5JEM - chains A and B of the 4 polymer chains in the assembly; structure by X-ray diffraction, 2.50 A resolution.

== Chain A (and B) ==
Name: Interferon regulatory factor 3
From: Homo sapiens
Notes: chain B of this document is another copy of the same molecule, construct and numbering; everything in this record applies to it too
UniProt: Q14653 (IRF3_HUMAN); residues 189-398 here = UniProt positions 189-398
Sequence (213 residues; row label = number of the first residue in the row):
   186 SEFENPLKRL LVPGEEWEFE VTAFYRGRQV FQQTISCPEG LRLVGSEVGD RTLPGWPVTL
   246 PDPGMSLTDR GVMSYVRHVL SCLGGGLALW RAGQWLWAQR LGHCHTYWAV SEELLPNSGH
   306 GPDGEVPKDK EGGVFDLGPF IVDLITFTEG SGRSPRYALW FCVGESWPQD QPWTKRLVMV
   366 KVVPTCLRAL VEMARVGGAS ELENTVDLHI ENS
Disordered / not traced: 186-195
Sequence notes: expression tag (186-188); conflict Glu386 (Ser in Q14653), Glu396 (Ser in Q14653)
Swiss-Prot annotation at these positions:
  - modified residue: Thr237 (Phosphothreonine), Thr244 (Phosphothreonine), Thr253 (Phosphothreonine), Lys366 (N6-acetyllysine), Ser385 (Phosphoserine), Ser398 (Phosphoserine)
  - cross-link (Glycyl lysine isopeptide (Lys-Gly)): Lys193 (interchain with G-Cter in ISG15), Lys360 (interchain with G-Cter in ISG15), Lys366 (interchain with G-Cter in ISG15)
From the paper describing this entry:
  - self-association interface (contacts with another copy of this molecule); pairs are residue here / residue on that copy: Arg211-Glu388 (salt bridge), Thr253-Arg380, Arg285-Glu396, Glu297-Lys360 (salt bridge), Arg213, Thr253, Leu299, Leu300, Asn302, Pro357, Trp358, Thr359, Leu387, Val391, Leu393, Ile395
  - contacts within the chain: Arg380-Glu386
  - post-translational modification sites: Thr253 (citing earlier work)
  - conformationally variable residues (loop rearrangement): Gly249 to Asp254
  - disease-associated variants - R285Q: decreased signaling (citing earlier work)
  - mutagenesis - R285D: abolished signaling in response to Newcastle disease virus (citing earlier work)

== Interface between chain A and chain B ==
Pairs across the interface (72; chain A residue first):
  Arg211(A) - Leu299(B)
  Arg211(A) - Glu388(B)  salt bridge
  Gly212(A) - Leu299(B)
  Arg213(A) - Leu299(B)
  Thr253(A) - Arg380(B)  hydrogen bond
  Asp254(A) - Arg380(B)
  Asp254(A) - Ser385(B)  hydrogen bond
  Asp254(A) - Glu386(B)  hydrogen bond (side chain-backbone)
  Arg255(A) - Val381(B)  hydrogen bond (side chain-backbone)
  Gly256(A) - Ser385(B)
  Gly256(A) - Leu387(B)
  Val257(A) - Ser385(B)
  Tyr260(A) - Leu387(B)  hydrophobic
  Tyr260(A) - Val391(B)  hydrophobic
  Tyr260(A) - Leu393(B)  hydrophobic
  His263(A) - Leu393(B)
  His263(A) - Ile395(B)
  Val264(A) - Leu393(B)  hydrophobic
  Cys267(A) - Ile395(B)  hydrophobic
  Arg285(A) - Glu396(B)  salt bridge
  His288(A) - Ile395(B)
  His288(A) - Glu396(B)  salt bridge
  Cys289(A) - His394(B)
  His290(A) - His394(B)  hydrogen bond (backbone-backbone)
  His290(A) - Glu396(B)
  Tyr292(A) - His394(B)  hydrogen bond
  Glu297(A) - Thr359(B)  hydrogen bond
  Glu297(A) - Lys360(B)  salt bridge
  Leu299(A) - Arg211(B)
  Leu299(A) - Gly212(B)
  Leu299(A) - Arg213(B)
  Leu300(A) - Pro357(B)  hydrophobic
  Leu300(A) - Thr359(B)
  Lys313(A) - Glu396(B)  salt bridge
  Gly349(A) - Leu393(B)
  Gly349(A) - His394(B)  hydrogen bond (backbone-backbone)
  Glu350(A) - Val391(B)
  Ser351(A) - His394(B)
  Pro357(A) - Leu300(B)  hydrophobic
  Thr359(A) - Glu297(B)  hydrogen bond
  Leu362(A) - Leu387(B)  hydrophobic
  Leu362(A) - Leu393(B)  hydrophobic
  Arg380(A) - Thr253(B)  hydrogen bond
  Val381(A) - Arg255(B)  hydrogen bond (backbone-side chain)
  Gly382(A) - Arg255(B)
  Gly383(A) - Arg255(B)
  Ser385(A) - Asp254(B)  hydrogen bond
  Ser385(A) - Gly256(B)
  Glu386(A) - Arg211(B)  hydrogen bond (backbone-side chain)
  Glu386(A) - Asp254(B)  hydrogen bond (backbone-side chain)
  Leu387(A) - Tyr260(B)  hydrophobic
  Leu387(A) - Leu362(B)  hydrophobic
  Glu388(A) - Arg211(B)  salt bridge
  Glu388(A) - Lys360(B)
  Val391(A) - Tyr260(B)  hydrophobic
  Val391(A) - Glu350(B)
  Leu393(A) - Tyr260(B)  hydrophobic
  Leu393(A) - His263(B)
  Leu393(A) - Gly349(B)
  Leu393(A) - Leu362(B)  hydrophobic
  His394(A) - Cys289(B)
  His394(A) - His290(B)  hydrogen bond (backbone-backbone)
  His394(A) - Tyr292(B)  hydrogen bond
  His394(A) - Gly349(B)  hydrogen bond (backbone-backbone)
  His394(A) - Ser351(B)
  Ile395(A) - His263(B)
  Ile395(A) - His288(B)
  Glu396(A) - Arg285(B)  salt bridge
  Glu396(A) - Gly287(B)
  Glu396(A) - His288(B)  hydrogen bond (backbone-backbone)
  Glu396(A) - His290(B)
  Glu396(A) - Lys313(B)  salt bridge
Other interface residues (no listed pair), chain A (48 interface residues in all): Gly287, Asn302, Trp358, Lys360, Glu377, Ala384, Asp392, Ser398
Other interface residues (no listed pair), chain B (47 interface residues in all): Val257, Val264, Cys267, Asn302, Trp358, Glu377, Gly382, Gly383, Ala384, Asp392

== Overview ==
48 residues of chain A face 47 of chain B across their interface, with 18 hydrogen bonds and 8 salt bridges.
Among the polar pairs are Arg211(A)-Glu388(B), Arg285(A)-Glu396(B) and His288(A)-Glu396(B). The paper reports
that R285Q of chain A reduces signaling; a modification site at Thr253(A).
Chain A and chain B are both Interferon regulatory factor 3 (Homo sapiens); the structure, Complex of IRF-3
with CBP, was determined by X-ray diffraction (same publication as 5JEJ, 5JEK, 5JEL, 5JEO and 5JER).
